PDB entry 8QPE | electron microscopy, 3.10 A resolution | chains 6 and A of the 20 polymer chains in the assembly

# Chain 6
Molecule: U6 snRNA
Source organism: Homo sapiens
Sequence (106 nucleotides; each row starts with the number of its first residue):
     1 GUGCUCGCUU CGGCAGCACA UAUACUAAAA UUGGAACGAU ACAGAGAAGA UUAGCAUGGC
    61 CCCUGCGCAA GGAUGACACG CAAAUUCGUG AAGCGUUCCA UAUUUU
Not modelled in the structure: 1-35, 79-106

# Chain A
Molecule: Pre-mRNA-processing-splicing factor 8
Source organism: Homo sapiens
UniProtKB: Q6P2Q9 (PRP8_HUMAN); numbering as in UniProt (aligned over 1-2335)
Sequence (2335 residues; numbered 1 to 2335; the number before each row is that of its first residue):
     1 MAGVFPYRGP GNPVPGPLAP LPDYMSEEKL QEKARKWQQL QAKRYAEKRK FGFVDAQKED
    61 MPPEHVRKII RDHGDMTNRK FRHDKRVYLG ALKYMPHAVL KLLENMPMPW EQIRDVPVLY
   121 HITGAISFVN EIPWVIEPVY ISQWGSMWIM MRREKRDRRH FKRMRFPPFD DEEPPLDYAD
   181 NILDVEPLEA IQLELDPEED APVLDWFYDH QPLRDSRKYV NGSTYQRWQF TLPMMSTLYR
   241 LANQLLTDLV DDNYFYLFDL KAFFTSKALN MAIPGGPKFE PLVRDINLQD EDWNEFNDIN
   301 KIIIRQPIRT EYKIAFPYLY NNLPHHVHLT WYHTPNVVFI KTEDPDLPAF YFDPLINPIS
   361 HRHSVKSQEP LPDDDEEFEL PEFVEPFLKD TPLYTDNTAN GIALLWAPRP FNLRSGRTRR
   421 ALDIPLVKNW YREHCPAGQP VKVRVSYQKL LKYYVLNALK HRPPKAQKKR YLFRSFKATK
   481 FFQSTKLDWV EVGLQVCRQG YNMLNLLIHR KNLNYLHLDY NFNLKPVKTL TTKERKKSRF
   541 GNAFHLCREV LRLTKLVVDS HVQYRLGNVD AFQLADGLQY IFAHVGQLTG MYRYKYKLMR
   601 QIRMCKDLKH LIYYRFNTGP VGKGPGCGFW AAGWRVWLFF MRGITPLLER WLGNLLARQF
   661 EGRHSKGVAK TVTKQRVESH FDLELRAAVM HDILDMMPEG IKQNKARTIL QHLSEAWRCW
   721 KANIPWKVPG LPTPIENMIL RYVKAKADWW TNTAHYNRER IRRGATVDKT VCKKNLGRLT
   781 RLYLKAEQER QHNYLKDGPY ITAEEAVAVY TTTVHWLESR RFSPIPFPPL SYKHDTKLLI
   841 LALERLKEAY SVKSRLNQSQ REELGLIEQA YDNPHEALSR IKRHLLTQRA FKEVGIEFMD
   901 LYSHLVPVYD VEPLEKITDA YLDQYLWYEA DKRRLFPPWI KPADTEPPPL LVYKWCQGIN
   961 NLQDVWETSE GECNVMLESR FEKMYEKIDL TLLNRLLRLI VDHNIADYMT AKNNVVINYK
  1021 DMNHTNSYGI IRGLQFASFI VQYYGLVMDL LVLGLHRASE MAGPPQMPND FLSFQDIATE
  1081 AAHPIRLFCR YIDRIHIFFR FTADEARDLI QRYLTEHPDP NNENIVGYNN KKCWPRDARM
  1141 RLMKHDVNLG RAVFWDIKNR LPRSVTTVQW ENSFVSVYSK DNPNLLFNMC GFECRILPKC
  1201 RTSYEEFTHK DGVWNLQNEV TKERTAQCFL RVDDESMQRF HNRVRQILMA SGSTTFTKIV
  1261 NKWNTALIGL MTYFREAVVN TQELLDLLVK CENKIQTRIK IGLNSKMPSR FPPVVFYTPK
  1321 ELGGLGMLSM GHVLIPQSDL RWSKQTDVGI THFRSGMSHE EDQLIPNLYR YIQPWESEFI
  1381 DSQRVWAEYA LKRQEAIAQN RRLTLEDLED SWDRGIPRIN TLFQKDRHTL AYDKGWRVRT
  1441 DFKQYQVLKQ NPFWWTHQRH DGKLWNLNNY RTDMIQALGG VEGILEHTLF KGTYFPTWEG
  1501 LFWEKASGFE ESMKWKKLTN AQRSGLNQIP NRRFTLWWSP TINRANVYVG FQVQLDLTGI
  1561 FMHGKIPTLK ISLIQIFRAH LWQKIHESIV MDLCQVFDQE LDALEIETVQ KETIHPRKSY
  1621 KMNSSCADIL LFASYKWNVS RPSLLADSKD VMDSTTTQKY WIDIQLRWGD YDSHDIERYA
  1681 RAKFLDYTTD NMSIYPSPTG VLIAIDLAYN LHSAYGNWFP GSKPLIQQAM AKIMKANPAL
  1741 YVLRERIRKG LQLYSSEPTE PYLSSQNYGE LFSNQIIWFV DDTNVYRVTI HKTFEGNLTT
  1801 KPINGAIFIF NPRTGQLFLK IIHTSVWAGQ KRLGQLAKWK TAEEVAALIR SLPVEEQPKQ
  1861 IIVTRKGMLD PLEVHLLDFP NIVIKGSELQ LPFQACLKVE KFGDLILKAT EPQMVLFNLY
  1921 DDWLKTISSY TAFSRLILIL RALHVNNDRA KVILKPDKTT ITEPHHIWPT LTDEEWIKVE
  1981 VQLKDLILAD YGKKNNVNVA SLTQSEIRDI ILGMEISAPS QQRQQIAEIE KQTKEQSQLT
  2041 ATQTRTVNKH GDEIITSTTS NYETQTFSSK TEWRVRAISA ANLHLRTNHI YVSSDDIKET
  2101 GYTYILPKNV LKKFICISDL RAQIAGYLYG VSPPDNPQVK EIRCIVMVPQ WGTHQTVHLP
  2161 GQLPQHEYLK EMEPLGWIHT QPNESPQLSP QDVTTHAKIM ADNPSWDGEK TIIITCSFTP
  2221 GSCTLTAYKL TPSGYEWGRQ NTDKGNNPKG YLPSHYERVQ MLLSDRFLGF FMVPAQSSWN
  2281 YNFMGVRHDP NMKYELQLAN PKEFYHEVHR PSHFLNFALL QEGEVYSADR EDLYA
Not modelled in the structure: 1-55, 661-675, 2318-2335
Small-molecule neighbours: inositol hexakisphosphate (IHP): Arg163, Lys442, Tyr580, His584, Lys606, Lys609, His610, Tyr613, Tyr614, Asn617, Lys623, Gly624, Pro625
Curated features (UniProtKB/Swiss-Prot):
  - region: Met1513 to Leu1526 (Important for branch point selection), Pro2301 to Ala2335 (Required for interaction with EFTUD2 and SNRNP200)
  - modified residue: Ala2 (N-acetylalanine), Ser859 (Phosphoserine), Ser1358 (Phosphoserine), Lys1425 (N6,N6-dimethyllysine), Lys1463 (N6-acetyllysine)
  - natural variant: Pro2301 (P2301T: In RP13), Phe2304 (F2304L: In RP13), His2309 (H2309P: In RP13; H2309R: In RP13), Arg2310 (R2310G: In RP13; R2310K: In RP13), Phe2314 (F2314L: In RP13), Tyr2334 (Y2334N: In RP13)
  - mutagenesis: Val1788 (V1788D: Strongly reduced interaction with RNA), Thr1789 (T1789P: Strongly reduced interaction with RNA)

# How chain 6 and chain A interact
Residue-residue contacts (52):
  C37(6) - Tyr515(A)  sugar contact
  C37(6) - Glu534(A)  sugar contact
  G38(6) - Thr531(A)  phosphate contact
  G38(6) - Glu534(A)  sugar contact
  A39(6) - Thr531(A)  phosphate contact
  A39(6) - Asn2048(A)  phosphate contact
  A39(6) - Lys2049(A)  salt bridge to the phosphate
  A39(6) - His2050(A)  sugar contact
  U40(6) - Asn2048(A)  phosphate contact
  U40(6) - Lys2049(A)  hydrogen bond to the phosphate
  A41(6) - His1615(A)  salt bridge to the phosphate
  A41(6) - Thr2056(A)  hydrogen bond to the phosphate
  A41(6) - Ser2057(A)  sugar contact
  A41(6) - Thr2058(A)  phosphate contact
  A41(6) - Thr2059(A)  phosphate contact
  C42(6) - Arg1617(A)  salt bridge to the phosphate
  C42(6) - Gln2038(A)  hydrogen bond to the phosphate
  C42(6) - Thr2058(A)  phosphate contact
  C42(6) - Thr2059(A)  hydrogen bond to the phosphate
  C42(6) - Ser2060(A)  hydrogen bond to the phosphate
  A43(6) - Arg1617(A)  salt bridge to the phosphate
  A43(6) - Gln2036(A)  hydrogen bond to the phosphate
  A43(6) - Gln2038(A)  hydrogen bond to the phosphate
  A43(6) - Ser2060(A)  phosphate contact
  G44(6) - Asp1556(A)  hydrogen bond to the base
  G44(6) - Leu1557(A)  base contact
  G44(6) - His1580(A)  salt bridge to the phosphate
  G44(6) - Gln2032(A)  phosphate contact
  A45(6) - Leu1557(A)  phosphate contact
  A45(6) - Ile1574(A)  sugar contact
  A45(6) - Gln1575(A)  base contact
  A45(6) - Arg1578(A)  hydrogen bond to the base
  A45(6) - Ala1579(A)  hydrogen bond to the phosphate
  A45(6) - Gln2032(A)  hydrogen bond to the phosphate
  G46(6) - Leu1555(A)  base contact
  G46(6) - Asp1556(A)  base contact
  G46(6) - Lys1570(A)  hydrogen bond to the base
  G46(6) - Ile1574(A)  base contact
  A47(6) - Arg1532(A)  base contact
  A47(6) - Pro1567(A)  base contact
  A47(6) - Ile1571(A)  base contact
  A48(6) - Phe1509(A)  base contact
  A48(6) - Gly1525(A)  base contact
  A48(6) - Leu1526(A)  base contact
  A48(6) - Ile1529(A)  base contact
  A48(6) - Arg1532(A)  hydrogen bond to the base
  G49(6) - Leu1518(A)  base contact
  G49(6) - Gln1522(A)  hydrogen bond to the phosphate
  A50(6) - Phe1509(A)  sugar contact
  A50(6) - Met1513(A)  sugar contact
  A50(6) - Lys1516(A)  sugar contact
  U51(6) - Lys1516(A)  salt bridge to the phosphate
Also at the interface, not in a pair above, chain 6 (16 interface residues in all): A36
Also at the interface, not in a pair above, chain A (44 interface residues in all): Asn512, Lys533, Ser1512, Lys1517, Gln1528, Phe1577, Pro1616, Tyr2062

# Summary
The interface between chain 6 and chain A involves 16 residues on one side and 44 on the other; the contacts
include 14 hydrogen bonds and 6 salt bridges. Among the polar pairs are G44(6)-Asp1556(A), A45(6)-Arg1578(A)
and G46(6)-Lys1570(A). Chain A binds inositol hexakisphosphate.
Chain 6 is U6 snRNA and chain A is Pre-mRNA-processing-splicing factor 8, both from Homo sapiens; the
structure, Cryo-EM Structure of Pre-B-like Complex (core part), was determined by electron microscopy together
with 8QOZ, 8QP8, 8QP9, 8QPA, 8QPB and 8QPK from the same study.
